8JO2 - chains D and F of the 10 polymer chains in the assembly; structure by electron microscopy, 2.74 A resolution.

== Chain D ==
Name: DNA-directed RNA polymerase subunit beta'
From: Escherichia coli BL21(DE3)
UniProtKB: A0A140NH27 (A0A140NH27_ECOBD); residue numbers follow UniProt; this construct covers 1-1407
Chain sequence (1407 residues; row label = number of the first residue in the row):
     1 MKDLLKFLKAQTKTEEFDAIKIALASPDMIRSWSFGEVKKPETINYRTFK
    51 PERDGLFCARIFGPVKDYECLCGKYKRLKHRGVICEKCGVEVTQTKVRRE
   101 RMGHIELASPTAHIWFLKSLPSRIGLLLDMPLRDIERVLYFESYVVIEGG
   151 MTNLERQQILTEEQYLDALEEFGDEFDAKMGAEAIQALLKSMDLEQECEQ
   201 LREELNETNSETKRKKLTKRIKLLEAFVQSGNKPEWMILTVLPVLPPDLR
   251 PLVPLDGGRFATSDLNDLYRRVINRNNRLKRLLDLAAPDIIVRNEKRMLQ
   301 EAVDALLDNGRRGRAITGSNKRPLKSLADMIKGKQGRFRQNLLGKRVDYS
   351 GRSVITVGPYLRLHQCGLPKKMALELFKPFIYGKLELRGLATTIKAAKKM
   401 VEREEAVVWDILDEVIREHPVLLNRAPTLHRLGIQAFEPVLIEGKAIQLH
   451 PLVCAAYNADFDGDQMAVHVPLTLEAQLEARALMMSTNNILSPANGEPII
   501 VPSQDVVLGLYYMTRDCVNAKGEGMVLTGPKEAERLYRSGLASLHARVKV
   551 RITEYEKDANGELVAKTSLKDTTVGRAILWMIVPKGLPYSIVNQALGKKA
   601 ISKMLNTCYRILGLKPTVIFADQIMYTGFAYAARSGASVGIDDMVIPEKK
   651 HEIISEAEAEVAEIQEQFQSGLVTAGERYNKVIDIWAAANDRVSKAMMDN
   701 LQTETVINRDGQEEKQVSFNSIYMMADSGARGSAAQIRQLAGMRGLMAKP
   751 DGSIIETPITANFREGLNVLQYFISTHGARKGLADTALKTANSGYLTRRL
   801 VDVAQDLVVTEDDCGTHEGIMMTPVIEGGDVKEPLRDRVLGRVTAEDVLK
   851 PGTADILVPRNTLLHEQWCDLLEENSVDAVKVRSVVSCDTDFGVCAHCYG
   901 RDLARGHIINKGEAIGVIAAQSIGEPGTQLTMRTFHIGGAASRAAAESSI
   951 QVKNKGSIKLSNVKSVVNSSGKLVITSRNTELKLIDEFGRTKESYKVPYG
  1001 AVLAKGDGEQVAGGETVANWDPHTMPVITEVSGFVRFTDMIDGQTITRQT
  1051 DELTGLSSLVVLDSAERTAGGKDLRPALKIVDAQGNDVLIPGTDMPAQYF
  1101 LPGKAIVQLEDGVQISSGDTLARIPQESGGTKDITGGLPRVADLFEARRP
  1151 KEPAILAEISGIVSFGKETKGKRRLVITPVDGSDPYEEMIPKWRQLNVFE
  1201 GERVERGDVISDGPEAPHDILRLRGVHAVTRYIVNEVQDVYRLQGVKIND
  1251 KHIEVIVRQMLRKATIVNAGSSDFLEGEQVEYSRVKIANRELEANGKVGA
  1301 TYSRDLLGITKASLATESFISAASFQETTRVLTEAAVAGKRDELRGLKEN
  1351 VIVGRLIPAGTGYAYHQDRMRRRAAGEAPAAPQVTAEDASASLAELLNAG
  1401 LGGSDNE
Not modelled in the structure: 1-14, 933-943, 1377-1407

== Chain F ==
Name: RNA polymerase sigma factor RpoD
From: Escherichia coli BL21(DE3)
UniProtKB: Q0P6L9 (Q0P6L9_ECOLX); residues 1-613 here = UniProt positions 1-613
Chain sequence (613 residues; each row starts with the number of its first residue):
     1 MEQNPQSQLKLLVTRGKEQGYLTYAEVNDHLPEDIVDSDQIEDIIQMIND
    51 MGIQVMEEAPDADDLMLAENTADEDAAEAAAQVLSSVESEIGRTTDPVRM
   101 YMREMGTVELLTREGEIDIAKRIEDGINQVQCSVAEYPEAITYLLEQYDR
   151 VEAEEARLSDLITGFVDPNAEEDLAPTATHVGSELSQEDLDDDEDEDEED
   201 GDDDSADDDNSIDPELAREKFAELRAQYVVTRDTIKAKGRSHATAQEEIL
   251 KLSEVFKQFRLVPKQFDYLVNSMRVMMDRVRTQERLIMKLCVEQCKMPKK
   301 NFITLFTGNETSDTWFNAAIAMNKPWSEKLHDVSEEVHRALQKLQQIEEE
   351 TGLTIEQVKDINRRMSIGEAKARRAKKEMVEANLRLVISIAKKYTNRGLQ
   401 FLDLIQEGNIGLMKAVDKFEYRRGYKFSTYATWWIRQAITRSIADQARTI
   451 RIPVHMIETINKLNRISRQMLQEMGREPTPEELAERMLMPEDKIRKVLKI
   501 AKEPISMETPIGDDEDSHLGDFIEDTTLELPLDSATTESLRAATHDVLAG
   551 LTAREAKVLRMRFGIDMNTDYTLEEVGKQFDVTRERIRQIEAKALRKLRH
   601 PSRSEVLRSFLDD
Not modelled in the structure: 1-78, 172-209

== Interface between chain D and chain F ==
Residue-residue contacts (91):
  E42(D) with R451(F), salt bridge
  T43(D) with T449(F), hydrogen bond (side chain-backbone); I450(F)
  I44(D) with I450(F)
  N45(D) with I450(F)
  Y46(D) with I450(F), hydrophobic; R451(F); I452(F), hydrophobic; P453(F); M456(F); I500(F), hydrophobic
  E52(D) with R451(F), salt bridge
  R77(D) with D570(F), salt bridge
  K79(D) with T569(F); E575(F), salt bridge
  R81(D) with N568(F), hydrogen bond (side chain-backbone)
  R133(D) with R93(F)
  Y140(D) with T95(F), hydrogen bond; M100(F)
  F141(D) with E104(F)
  E142(D) with E88(F); I91(F)
  E162(D) with E88(F)
  P251(D) with M507(F)
  V253(D) with I523(F), hydrophobic
  L255(D) with I505(F), hydrophobic
  G257(D) with K502(F), hydrogen bond (backbone-side chain)
  G258(D) with K502(F)
  R259(D) with K502(F)
  F260(D) with P504(F); I505(F), hydrogen bond (backbone-backbone)
  A261(D) with I505(F); M507(F), hydrophobic; I523(F), hydrophobic
  T262(D) with I505(F), hydrogen bond (backbone-backbone); S506(F); M507(F), hydrogen bond (backbone-backbone)
  S263(D) with M507(F)
  D264(D) with E508(F)
  R270(D) with R448(F)
  N274(D) with Q446(F)
  R275(D) with Q400(F), hydrogen bond; D403(F), salt bridge
  R278(D) with D403(F), salt bridge; Q406(F); E407(F), salt bridge
  R281(D) with I410(F)
  L282(D) with Q406(F); I410(F), hydrophobic
  L285(D) with R373(F), hydrogen bond (backbone-side chain)
  A286(D) with R373(F), hydrogen bond (backbone-side chain)
  A287(D) with M413(F), hydrophobic
  P288(D) with R373(F); V380(F), hydrophobic; E381(F)
  I290(D) with E104(F); M105(F); E381(F); L384(F), hydrophobic
  I291(D) with V380(F), hydrophobic; Q406(F); N409(F); M413(F), hydrophobic
  R293(D) with E104(F), salt bridge
  N294(D) with Y101(F); L402(F); Q406(F)
  E295(D) with Q406(F)
  R297(D) with M100(F); E104(F), salt bridge
  M298(D) with L402(F), hydrophobic; D403(F); Q406(F)
  E301(D) with P97(F)
  R312(D) with T95(F)
  N320(D) with S506(F), hydrogen bond
  R322(D) with P510(F)
  K325(D) with E508(F), salt bridge
  Q335(D) with E515(F); D516(F)
  Y382(D) with L532(F)
  T393(D) with F610(F)
  I394(D) with S534(F); A535(F); S539(F)
  K395(D) with S534(F); F610(F), hydrogen bond (side chain-backbone); D613(F)
  K398(D) with L532(F); D613(F), salt bridge
  K399(D) with D613(F), hydrogen bond (side chain-backbone)
Also at the interface, not in a pair above, chain D (62 interface residues in all): R137, E163, L252, R271, G313, R314, K378, T392
Also at the interface, not in a pair above, chain F (60 interface residues in all): S85, T94, D96, R103, K377, A447, L519, L540, V606, D612

== Overview ==
Chain D and chain F form an interface of 62 and 60 residues respectively; the contacts include 13 hydrogen
bonds and 11 salt bridges. Among the polar pairs are E42(D)-R451(F), E52(D)-R451(F) and R77(D)-D570(F).
Chain D is DNA-directed RNA polymerase subunit beta' and chain F is RNA polymerase sigma factor RpoD, both
from Escherichia coli BL21(DE3); the structure, Structural basis of transcriptional activation by the
OmpR/PhoB-family response regulator PmrA, was determined by electron microscopy.
